PDB entry 6FEA | X-ray diffraction, 1.20 A resolution | chains D and F of the 6 polymer chains in the assembly

[Chain D]
Molecule: Nitrogenase protein alpha chain
Organism: Azotobacter vinelandii DJ
Notes: EC 1.18.6.1
UniProt: C1DI25 (C1DI25_AZOVD); numbering as in UniProt (aligned over 1-474)
Amino-acid sequence (474 residues; each row starts with the number of its first residue):
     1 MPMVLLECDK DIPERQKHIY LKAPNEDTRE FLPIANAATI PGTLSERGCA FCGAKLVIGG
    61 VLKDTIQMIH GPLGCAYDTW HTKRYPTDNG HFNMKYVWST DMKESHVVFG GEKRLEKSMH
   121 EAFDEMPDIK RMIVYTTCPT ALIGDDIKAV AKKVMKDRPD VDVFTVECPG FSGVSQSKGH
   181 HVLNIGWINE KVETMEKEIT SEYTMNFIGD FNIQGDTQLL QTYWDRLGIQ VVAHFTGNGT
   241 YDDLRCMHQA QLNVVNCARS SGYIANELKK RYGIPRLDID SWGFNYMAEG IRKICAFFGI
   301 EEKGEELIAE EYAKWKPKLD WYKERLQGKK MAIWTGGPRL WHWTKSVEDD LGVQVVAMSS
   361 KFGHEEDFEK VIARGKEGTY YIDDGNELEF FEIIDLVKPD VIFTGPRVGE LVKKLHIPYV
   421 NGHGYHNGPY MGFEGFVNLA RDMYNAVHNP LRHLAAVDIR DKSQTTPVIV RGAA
Disordered / not traced: 1, 463-474
Metal / ion sites: fe(8)-S(7) cluster Fe: Cys-49, Cys-75, Cys-138 (shared with 4 residues of chain E); FeV Fe: Cys-257, His-423 (together with 3-hydroxy-3-carboxy-adipic acid, carbonate ion); Zn2+: His-448 (shared with 1 residue of chain B)
Small-molecule neighbours:
  - fe(8)-S(7) cluster (CLF): Cys-49, Phe-51, Pro-72, Gly-74, Cys-75, Asp-78, Thr-137, Cys-138, Pro-169, Gly-170
  - carbonate ion (CO3): Thr-335, Gly-336, Gly-337, Pro-338, Arg-339, Leu-340, His-423
  - FeV (D6N): Val-57, Lys-83, Gln-176, His-180, Phe-211, Ile-213, Cys-257, Arg-259, Ser-260, Trp-282, Gly-336, Pro-338, Arg-339, Lys-361, Phe-362, Gly-422, His-423
  - hydrosulfuric acid (H2S): Arg-47, Gly-48, Ser-175, Gln-176, Lys-361, Phe-362
  - 3-hydroxy-3-carboxy-adipic acid (HCA): Cys-52, Leu-56, Thr-82, Lys-83, Gln-176, Lys-361, Gly-405, Pro-406, His-423

[Chain F]
Molecule: Vanadium nitrogenase, delta subunit, VnfG
Organism: Azotobacter vinelandii DJ
Notes: EC 1.18.6.1
UniProt: C1DI24 (C1DI24_AZOVD); residue numbers follow UniProt; this construct covers 1-113
Amino-acid sequence (113 residues; each row starts with the number of its first residue):
     1 MSQSHLDDLF AYVEERCLWQ FFSRTWDREE NIEGVLNQVG RLLTGQEPLR GTPQERLFYA
    61 DALAMANDVR ERFPWASQVN KEEIEFLLDG LKSRLVDVTI TRSTNRELNH HLY
Disordered / not traced: 1-2

[How chain D and chain F interact]
Pairs across the interface (59):
  Asp-27(D) with Arg-102(F), salt bridge
  Arg-29(D) with Glu-14(F), salt bridge; Val-98(F); Arg-102(F)
  Leu-32(D) with Thr-104(F); Asn-105(F)
  Ala-35(D) with Arg-106(F), hydrogen bond (backbone-side chain)
  Asn-36(D) with Arg-106(F), hydrogen bond (backbone-side chain)
  Ala-37(D) with Arg-106(F)
  His-181(D) with Tyr-113(F), hydrogen bond (side chain-backbone)
  Ile-185(D) with Tyr-113(F)
  Tyr-263(D) with Tyr-113(F)
  Asn-266(D) with Ser-23(F), hydrogen bond; Tyr-113(F)
  Glu-267(D) with Tyr-113(F)
  Lys-269(D) with Glu-30(F), salt bridge; Gln-54(F)
  Pro-275(D) with Pro-53(F), hydrophobic; Gln-54(F); Leu-57(F), hydrophobic
  Arg-276(D) with Phe-22(F); Ser-23(F), hydrogen bond; Leu-57(F)
  Leu-277(D) with Leu-57(F), hydrophobic; Asp-61(F)
  Asp-278(D) with Phe-22(F)
  Asp-280(D) with Leu-18(F)
  Asn-285(D) with Arg-16(F), hydrogen bond
  Tyr-286(D) with Arg-16(F)
  Glu-289(D) with Arg-16(F), salt bridge; Ala-64(F); Asp-68(F)
  Lys-293(D) with Ala-60(F); Asp-61(F), salt bridge; Ala-64(F)
  Ala-296(D) with Tyr-59(F)
  Phe-297(D) with Pro-53(F); Arg-56(F); Leu-57(F); Ala-60(F)
  Glu-301(D) with Tyr-59(F)
  Asp-349(D) with Arg-16(F), salt bridge
  His-364(D) with Glu-107(F), salt bridge
  Glu-365(D) with Thr-104(F); Asn-105(F); Arg-106(F), salt bridge
  Glu-366(D) with Ser-23(F); Asn-105(F)
  Glu-369(D) with Phe-21(F); Arg-28(F), salt bridge; Ser-103(F), hydrogen bond; Asn-105(F), hydrogen bond
  Lys-370(D) with Phe-21(F)
  Ala-373(D) with Glu-14(F); Glu-15(F); Phe-21(F), hydrophobic
  Arg-374(D) with Glu-15(F); Arg-16(F), hydrogen bond (side chain-backbone); Leu-18(F)
Interface residues without a listed pair, chain D (38 interface residues in all): Thr-28, Leu-252, Lys-270, Ile-279, Trp-341, Lys-345
Interface residues without a listed pair, chain F (29 interface residues in all): Arg-50, Leu-63, Thr-99

[Summary]
38 residues of chain D and 29 residues of chain F are in contact, with 9 hydrogen bonds and 9 salt bridges.
Polar pairs include Asp-27(D)/Arg-102(F), Arg-29(D)/Glu-14(F) and Lys-269(D)/Glu-30(F). Ligands of chain D:
FeV, 3-hydroxy-3-carboxy-adipic acid, carbonate ion, hydrosulfuric acid and fe(8)-S(7) cluster.
Here chain D is Nitrogenase protein alpha chain and chain F is Vanadium nitrogenase, delta subunit, VnfG, both
from Azotobacter vinelandii DJ. Entry 6FEA (A. vinelandii vanadium nitrogenase, turnover state) was determined
by X-ray diffraction.
